Entry 9FE5 (X-ray diffraction, 2.10 A resolution); this record covers chains A and B of the 4 polymer chains in the assembly.

Chain A:
Molecule: NADH-quinone oxidoreductase subunit E
Organism: Aquifex aeolicus VF5
Notes: EC 7.1.1.-
UniProtKB: O66842 (NUOE_AQUAE); residue numbers follow UniProt; this construct covers 1-160
Sequence (160 residues; row label = number of the first residue in the row):
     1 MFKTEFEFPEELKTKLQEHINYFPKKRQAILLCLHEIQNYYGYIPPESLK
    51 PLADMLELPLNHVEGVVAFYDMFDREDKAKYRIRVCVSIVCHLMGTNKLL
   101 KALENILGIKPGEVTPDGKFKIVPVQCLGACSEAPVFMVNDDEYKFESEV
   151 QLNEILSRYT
Disordered / not traced: 1-4
Curated features (UniProtKB/Swiss-Prot):
  - binding site ([2Fe-2S] cluster): Cys-86, Cys-91, Cys-127, Cys-131
Metal / ion sites: 2Fe-2S cluster Fe: Cys-86, Cys-91, Cys-127, Cys-131
Residues lining bound ligands: 2Fe-2S cluster (FES): Cys-86, Ser-88, Ile-89, Val-90, Cys-91, Cys-127, Leu-128, Gly-129, Ala-130, Cys-131, Val-136

Chain B:
Molecule: NADH-quinone oxidoreductase subunit F
Organism: Aquifex aeolicus VF5
UniProtKB: O66841 (NUOF_AQUAE); numbering as in UniProt (aligned over 1-426)
Sequence (434 residues; numbered 1 to 434; the number before each row is that of its first residue):
     1 MRSYPAIPRIYAETTLNMLLKRAKKPRVHSIDEYLKDGGYQALEKALNMS
    51 PEEIIDWVDKSTLRGGGGAGFPTGKKWKFAVQNPGPRYFICNADESEPGT
   101 FKDRIIIERDPHLLIEGIIISSYAIGANEAYIYIRGEYPAGYYILRDAIE
   151 EAKKKGFLGKNILGSGFDLEIYVARGAGAYICGEETALIESLEGKRGHPR
   201 LKPPYPVQKGLWGKPTVVNNVETIANVPFIISMGWEEYRYIGPSDYAGPK
   251 LFPVSGKVKKPGVYELPMNTTLREVIFKYAGGTLGNKKVKAVFSGALDCF
   301 SSEELDIPMDYSPLGFGGTGTVIVLTEEDDIVEAALKIAEFYEHETCGQC
   351 TPCRVGCYEQANLLEKIYKGEATEQDWEGFDFVNRNIQPTSICGLGAVAG
   401 RLIRQTLEKFPEEWEKYRKKSASLPLAGHHHHHH
Disordered / not traced: 1, 420-434
Construct notes: engineered mutation Gly-66 (Arg in O66841); expression tag (427-434)
Curated features (UniProtKB/Swiss-Prot):
  - binding site (NAD(+)): Gly-65, Gly-67 to Gly-74
  - binding site (FMN): Gly-176 to Thr-223
  - binding site ([4Fe-4S] cluster): Cys-347, Cys-350, Cys-353, Cys-393
Metal / ion sites: Na+ site 1: Asp-94, Ala-179; Na+ site 2 near Glu-108 (its only coordinating residue here); 4Fe-4S cluster Fe: Cys-347, Cys-350, Cys-353, Cys-393
Residues lining bound ligands:
  - FNR (1-deoxy-1-(7,8-dimethyl-2,4-dioxo-3,4-dihydro-2H-benzo[g]pteridin-1-id-10(5h)-yl)-5-O-phosphonato-D-ribitol): Gly-65, Gly-66, Gly-67, Gly-68, Phe-71, Lys-76, Asn-92, Asp-94, Glu-95, Ser-96, Tyr-180, Ile-181, Gly-183, Glu-184, Glu-185, Val-218, Asn-219, Asn-220, Thr-223, Gly-394, Leu-395
  - NADH (NAI; 1,4-dihydronicotinamide adenine dinucleotide): Gly-67, Gly-68, Ala-69, Phe-71, Lys-76, Phe-79, Glu-95, Ser-96, Glu-97, Thr-100, Tyr-180, Glu-185, Lys-202, Tyr-205, Pro-206, Val-207, Val-218, Asn-220, Leu-297, Thr-319
  - 4Fe-4S cluster (SF4): Ile-181, Pro-199, Thr-346, Cys-347, Gly-348, Gln-349, Cys-350, Cys-353, Ser-391, Ile-392, Cys-393, Leu-395, Gly-396

Chain A / chain B interface:
Contacting residue pairs (101):
  Tyr-22(A) / Arg-146(B)
  Tyr-22(A) / Ile-171(B)
  Tyr-22(A) / Tyr-172(B)
  Tyr-22(A) / Val-173(B)  hydrogen bond (side chain-backbone)
  Phe-23(A) / Tyr-131(B)  hydrophobic
  Phe-23(A) / Tyr-172(B)  hydrophobic
  Phe-23(A) / Val-173(B)
  Phe-23(A) / Ala-174(B)  hydrophobic
  Pro-24(A) / Glu-129(B)
  Pro-24(A) / Tyr-131(B)
  Pro-24(A) / Tyr-172(B)
  Lys-25(A) / Trp-212(B)
  Arg-27(A) / Glu-193(B)
  Arg-27(A) / Gly-194(B)
  Arg-27(A) / Trp-212(B)
  Gln-28(A) / Tyr-131(B)  hydrogen bond
  Gln-28(A) / Leu-192(B)  hydrogen bond (side chain-backbone)
  Gln-28(A) / Trp-212(B)
  Ile-30(A) / Gly-194(B)
  Leu-31(A) / Arg-175(B)
  Leu-31(A) / Ser-191(B)
  Leu-32(A) / Tyr-142(B)
  Leu-32(A) / Arg-175(B)
  His-35(A) / Arg-175(B)
  His-35(A) / Gly-176(B)  hydrogen bond (side chain-backbone)
  His-35(A) / Ala-177(B)
  His-62(A) / Gly-194(B)  hydrogen bond (side chain-backbone)
  His-62(A) / Lys-195(B)
  Gly-65(A) / Arg-196(B)
  Val-66(A) / Gly-194(B)
  Phe-69(A) / Ala-179(B)  hydrophobic
  Phe-69(A) / Ile-181(B)  hydrophobic
  Phe-69(A) / Arg-196(B)
  Phe-69(A) / Gly-197(B)
  Phe-69(A) / His-198(B)
  Tyr-70(A) / Ala-177(B)
  Tyr-70(A) / Cys-182(B)  hydrophobic
  Tyr-70(A) / Ser-191(B)  hydrogen bond
  Tyr-70(A) / Lys-195(B)  hydrogen bond (side chain-backbone)
  Tyr-70(A) / Arg-196(B)
  Tyr-70(A) / Gly-197(B)  hydrogen bond (side chain-backbone)
  Asp-71(A) / Ala-177(B)  hydrogen bond (backbone-backbone)
  Asp-71(A) / His-344(B)  salt bridge
  Met-72(A) / Gly-136(B)
  Met-72(A) / Glu-137(B)
  Met-72(A) / Ala-177(B)  hydrogen bond (backbone-backbone)
  Met-72(A) / Gly-178(B)
  Phe-73(A) / Ala-177(B)  hydrophobic
  Val-87(A) / Lys-337(B)
  Ile-89(A) / Pro-98(B)  hydrophobic
  Ile-89(A) / Ala-334(B)  hydrophobic
  Ile-89(A) / Lys-337(B)
  Val-90(A) / Ser-255(B)
  Val-90(A) / Gly-256(B)
  Val-90(A) / Ile-323(B)  hydrophobic
  His-92(A) / Glu-333(B)  salt bridge
  His-92(A) / Lys-337(B)
  Leu-93(A) / Lys-257(B)
  Leu-93(A) / Leu-325(B)  hydrophobic
  Leu-93(A) / Asp-329(B)
  Met-94(A) / Gly-256(B)
  Met-94(A) / Lys-257(B)
  Met-94(A) / Leu-284(B)  hydrophobic
  Gln-126(A) / Phe-341(B)
  Gln-126(A) / His-344(B)
  Gln-126(A) / Glu-345(B)
  Cys-127(A) / Glu-97(B)
  Cys-127(A) / Pro-98(B)  hydrophobic
  Cys-127(A) / Gly-99(B)
  Cys-127(A) / Arg-135(B)  hydrogen bond (backbone-side chain)
  Leu-128(A) / Arg-104(B)
  Leu-128(A) / Arg-135(B)
  Leu-128(A) / Glu-137(B)
  Leu-128(A) / Tyr-138(B)
  Gly-129(A) / Thr-100(B)
  Gly-129(A) / Phe-101(B)
  Gly-129(A) / Arg-104(B)  hydrogen bond (backbone-side chain)
  Gly-129(A) / Arg-135(B)
  Gly-129(A) / Tyr-138(B)
  Ala-130(A) / Arg-104(B)
  Cys-131(A) / Gly-99(B)  hydrogen bond (side chain-backbone)
  Cys-131(A) / Phe-101(B)
  Cys-131(A) / Ser-255(B)
  Ser-132(A) / Ile-10(B)
  Ser-132(A) / Phe-101(B)
  Ser-132(A) / Ser-255(B)
  Ser-132(A) / Pro-261(B)
  Ser-132(A) / Gly-262(B)
  Glu-133(A) / Pro-8(B)
  Glu-133(A) / Ile-10(B)
  Met-138(A) / Glu-137(B)
  Met-138(A) / Pro-139(B)  hydrophobic
  Asp-141(A) / Pro-5(B)
  Asp-141(A) / Pro-139(B)
  Asp-141(A) / Tyr-143(B)
  Asp-142(A) / Pro-5(B)
  Asp-142(A) / Ala-6(B)  hydrogen bond (side chain-backbone)
  Glu-143(A) / Ala-6(B)  hydrogen bond (backbone-backbone)
  Glu-143(A) / Ile-7(B)
  Glu-143(A) / Pro-8(B)
  Glu-143(A) / Arg-104(B)  salt bridge
Other interface residues (no listed pair), chain A (38 interface residues in all): Ser-88, Tyr-144
Other interface residues (no listed pair), chain B (66 interface residues in all): Arg-9, Tyr-11, Ser-96, Tyr-133, Val-254, Phe-293, Val-324, Ile-338, Glu-340, Cys-347

In short:
Chain A and chain B form an interface of 38 and 66 residues respectively; the contacts include 15 hydrogen
bonds and 3 salt bridges. Polar contacts include Asp-71(A)/His-344(B), His-92(A)/Glu-333(B) and
Glu-143(A)/Arg-104(B). Chain A binds 2Fe-2S cluster. Chain B binds 4Fe-4S cluster, compound FNR and NADH.
Here chain A is NADH-quinone oxidoreductase subunit E and chain B is NADH-quinone oxidoreductase subunit F,
both from Aquifex aeolicus VF5. Entry 9FE5 (Crystal Structure of NuoEF variant R66G(NuoF) from Aquifex
aeolicus bound to NADH under anoxic conditions after ...) was determined by X-ray diffraction, deposited
together with 9FDJ, 9FDK, 9FDV, 9FE0, 9FE7, 9FE8 and 6 further entries.
